Entry 2VLY (X-ray diffraction, 1.60 A resolution); this record covers chain A.

Chain A:
Name: Myoglobin
Source organism: Equus caballus
Reference sequence: P68082 (MYG_HORSE); residues 1-153 here correspond to UniProt positions 2-154 (UniProt number = residue number + 1)
Sequence (153 residues; numbered 1 to 153; the number before each row is that of its first residue):
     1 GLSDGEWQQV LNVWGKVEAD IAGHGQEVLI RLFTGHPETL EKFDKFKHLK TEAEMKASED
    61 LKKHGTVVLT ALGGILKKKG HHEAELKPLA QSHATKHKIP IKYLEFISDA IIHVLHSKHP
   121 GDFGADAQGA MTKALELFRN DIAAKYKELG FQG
Curated features (UniProtKB/Swiss-Prot):
  - binding site (nitrite): His64
  - binding site (O2): His64
  - binding site (heme b): His93
  - modified residue: Ser3 (Phosphoserine)
Bound ions: heme Fe: His93 (together with oxygen molecule)
Ligand contacts:
  - heme / oxygen molecule: Leu32, Thr39, Lys42, Phe43, Lys45, His64, Val67, Val68, Ala71, Leu72, Leu89, Ser92, His93, His97, Ile99, Tyr103, Leu104, Ile107, Phe138
  - hydrogen peroxide (PEO), molecule 1: Ser3, Asp4, Gly5
  - hydrogen peroxide (PEO), molecule 2: Arg31, Leu32, His36, Phe106, Asp109, Ala110

Overview:
Chain A binds heme / oxygen molecule and hydrogen peroxide. From UniProt: nitrite-binding residue His64,
O2-binding residue His64 and heme b-binding residue His93.
Chain A is Myoglobin (Equus caballus); the structure, Crystal structure of myoglobin compound III
(radiation-induced), was determined by X-ray diffraction, deposited together with 2VLX, 2VLZ and 2VM0.
